7JL7 - chains C and F of the 5 polymer chains in the assembly; structure by X-ray diffraction, 2.05 A resolution.

== Chain C ==
Name: Caspase 3, apoptosis-related cysteine protease a
Source organism: Danio rerio
Reference sequence: Q98UI8 (Q98UI8_DANRE); numbering as in UniProt (aligned over 189-282)
Chain sequence (102 residues; each row starts with the number of its first residue):
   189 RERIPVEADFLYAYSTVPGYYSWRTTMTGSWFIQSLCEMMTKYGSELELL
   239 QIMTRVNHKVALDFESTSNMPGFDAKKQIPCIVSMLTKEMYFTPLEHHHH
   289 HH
Unresolved in the structure: 189, 286-290
Differences from the reference sequence: engineered mutation Thr213 (Asn in Q98UI8); expression tag (283-290)
What the authors report for this chain:
  - binding site for ASP-GLU-VAL-ASP peptide (chain F): Thr214, Glu253
  - binding site for ASP-GLU-VAL-ASP peptide (chain F): Thr255 (proposed by the authors, not directly observed)

== Chain F ==
Name: ASP-GLU-VAL-ASP peptide
Chain sequence (4 residues; row label = number of the first residue in the row):
     2 DEVD

== Interface between chain C and chain F ==
Pairs across the interface (16):
  Tyr209(C) with Val4(F), hydrophobic
  Ser210(C) with Val4(F); Asp5(F), hydrogen bond (backbone-backbone)
  Trp211(C) with Asp2(F); Glu3(F); Val4(F), hydrophobic
  Arg212(C) with Asp2(F); Glu3(F), salt bridge; Val4(F), hydrogen bond (side chain-backbone); Asp5(F), salt bridge
  Thr213(C) with Asp2(F)
  Thr214(C) with Asp2(F)
  Trp219(C) with Asp2(F), hydrogen bond
  Glu253(C) with Asp2(F)
  Ser254(C) with Asp2(F)
  Thr255(C) with Asp2(F), hydrogen bond (backbone-side chain)
Interface residues without a listed pair, chain C (12 interface residues in all): Ser256, Phe261

== Summary ==
Chain C and chain F form an interface of 12 and 4 residues respectively, with 4 hydrogen bonds and 2 salt
bridges. Polar pairs include Arg212(C)-Glu3(F), Arg212(C)-Asp5(F) and Arg212(C)-Val4(F). The paper reports a
binding site for ASP-GLU-VAL-ASP peptide (chain F) at Thr214(C), Glu253(C) and Thr255(C).
Chain C is Caspase 3, apoptosis-related cysteine protease a (Danio rerio) and chain F is ASP-GLU-VAL-ASP
peptide; the structure, Zebrafish Caspase N213T, was determined by X-ray diffraction.
